Entry 7QFW (electron microscopy, 3.86 A resolution); this record covers chains B and D of the 4 polymer chains in the assembly.

== Chain B ==
Protein: Condensin complex subunit 2
Source organism: Saccharomyces cerevisiae S288C
UniProtKB: P38170 (CND2_YEAST); residue numbers follow UniProt; this construct covers 1-754
Chain sequence (811 residues; each row starts with the number of its first residue):
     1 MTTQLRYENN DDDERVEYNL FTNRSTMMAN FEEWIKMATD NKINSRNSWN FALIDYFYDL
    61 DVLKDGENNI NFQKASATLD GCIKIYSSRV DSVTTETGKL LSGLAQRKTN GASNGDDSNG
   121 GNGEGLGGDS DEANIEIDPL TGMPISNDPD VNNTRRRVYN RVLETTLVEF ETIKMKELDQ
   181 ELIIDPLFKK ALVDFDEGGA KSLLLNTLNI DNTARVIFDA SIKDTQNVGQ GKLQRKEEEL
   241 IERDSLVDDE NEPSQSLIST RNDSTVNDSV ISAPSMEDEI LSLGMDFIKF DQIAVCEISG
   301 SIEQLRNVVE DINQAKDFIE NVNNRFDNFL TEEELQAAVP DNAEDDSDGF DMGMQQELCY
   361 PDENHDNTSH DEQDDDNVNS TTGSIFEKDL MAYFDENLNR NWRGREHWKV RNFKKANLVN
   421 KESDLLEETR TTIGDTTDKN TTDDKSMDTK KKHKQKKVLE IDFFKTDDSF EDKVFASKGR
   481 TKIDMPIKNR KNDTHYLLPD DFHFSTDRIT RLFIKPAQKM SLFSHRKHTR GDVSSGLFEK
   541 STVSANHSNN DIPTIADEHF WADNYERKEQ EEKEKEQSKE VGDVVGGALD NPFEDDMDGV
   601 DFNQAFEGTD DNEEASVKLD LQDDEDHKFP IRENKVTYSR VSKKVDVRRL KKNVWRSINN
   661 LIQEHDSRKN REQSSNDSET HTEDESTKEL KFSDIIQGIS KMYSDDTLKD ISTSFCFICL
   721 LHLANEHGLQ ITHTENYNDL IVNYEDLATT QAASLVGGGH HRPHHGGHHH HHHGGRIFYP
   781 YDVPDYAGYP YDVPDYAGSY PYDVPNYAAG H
Not modelled in the structure: 1-385, 413-457, 525-811
Sequence notes: conflict Ala517 (Gly in P38170); expression tag (755-811)
Curated features (UniProtKB/Swiss-Prot):
  - modified residue (Phosphoserine): Ser245, Ser548

== Chain D ==
Molecule: synthetic DNA ligand
Source organism: synthetic construct
Sequence (50 nucleotides; numbered 1 to 50; the number before each row is that of its first residue):
     1 TTTTTTTTTT TTTTTTTTTT TTTTTTTTTT TTTTTTTTTT TTTTTTTTTT
Not modelled in the structure: 33-50

== Chain B / chain D interface ==
Residue-residue contacts - 4 pairs, chain B then chain D:
  Arg400(B) with DT16(D), salt bridge to the phosphate
  Arg411(B) with DT17(D), hydrogen bond to the base
  Arg480(B) with DT28(D), hydrogen bond to the phosphate; DT29(D), salt bridge to the phosphate
Also at the interface, not in a pair above, chain B (4 interface residues in all): Lys409
Also at the interface, not in a pair above, chain D (5 interface residues in all): DT15

== In short ==
Chain B and chain D form an interface of 4 and 5 residues respectively, with 2 hydrogen bonds and 2 salt
bridges. Polar pairs include Arg411(B)-DT17(D), Arg480(B)-DT28(D) and Arg400(B)-DT16(D).
Chain B is Condensin complex subunit 2 (Saccharomyces cerevisiae S288C) and chain D is synthetic DNA ligand
(synthetic construct); the structure, S.c. Condensin peripheral Ycg1 subcomplex bound to DNA, was determined
by electron microscopy together with 7QEN from the same study.
